Entry 7QH7 (electron microscopy, 2.89 A resolution); this record covers chains 2 and A of the 49 polymer chains in the assembly.

[Chain 2]
Protein: 39S ribosomal protein L34, mitochondrial
From: Homo sapiens
Reference sequence: Q9BQ48 (RM34_HUMAN); residue numbers follow UniProt; this construct covers 48-92
Sequence (45 residues; row label = number of the first residue in the row):
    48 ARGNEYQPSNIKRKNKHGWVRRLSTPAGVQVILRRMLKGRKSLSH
Curated features (UniProtKB/Swiss-Prot):
  - modified residue: Ser71 (Phosphoserine)

[Chain A]
Molecule: 16S ribosomal RNA
From: Homo sapiens
Sequence (1256 nucleotides; numbered 1671 to 3228; 302 numbers in that range are skipped by the numbering (no residue carries them; nothing is unmodelled there); the number before each row is that of its first residue):
  1671 GCUAAACCUAGCCCCAAACCC
  1695 CCACCUUACUACCA
  1711 CAAC
  1716 UUAGCCAAACCAUUUAC
  1737 AUAAAGUAUAGGCGAUAGAAAUUGA
  1766 UGGCGCAAUAGAUAUAGUACCGCAAGGGAAAGA
  1813 CAAGCAUAAUAUAGCAAGGACUAACCCCUAUACCUUCUGCAUAAUGAAUU
  1863 AACUAGAAAUAACUUUGCAAGGAGAGCCAAAGCUAAGACCCCCGAAACCA
  1913 GACGAGCUACCUAAGAACAGCUAAAAGAGCACACCCGUCUAUGUAGCAAA
  1963 AUAGUGGGAAGAUUUAUAGGUAGAGGCGACAAACCUACCGAGCCUGGUGA
  2013 UAGCUGGUUGUCCAAGAUAGAAUCUUAGUUCAACUUUAAAUUUGCCCACA
  2063 GAACC
  2072 AAAUCCCCUUGUAAAUUUAACUGUUAGUCCAAAGAGGAACAGCUCUUUGG
  2122 ACACUAGGAAAAAACCUUGUAGAGAGAGUAAAAAAU
  2231 GAUCCCAAACAUAUAACUGAACUCCUCACACCCAAUUGGACCAAUCUAUC
  2281 A
  2285 UAUAGAAGAACUAAUGUUAGUAUAAGUAACAUGAAAACAUUCUCCUCCGC
  2335 AUAAGCCUGCGUCAGAU
  2364 CUGACAAUUAACAGCCCAAUAUCUACAAUCAACCAACAAG
  2407 UUAUUACCCUCACUGUCAACCCAAC
  2433 CAGGCAUGCUCAUAAGGAAAGGUUAAAAAAAGUAAAAGGAACUCGGCAAA
  2483 UCUUACCCCGCCUGUUUACCAAAAACAUCACCUCUAGCAUCACCAGUAUU
  2533 AGAGGCACCGCCU
  2611 CCUUAAAUAGG
  2637 CUCCACGAGGGUUCAGCUGUCUCUUACUUUUAACCAGUGAAAUUGACCUG
  2687 CCCGUG
  2696 AGGCGGGCAUAACACAGCAAGACGA
  2723 AGACCCUAUGGAGCUUUAAUUUAUUAAUGCAAA
  2792 ACCUGCAUUAAAAAUUUCGGUUGGGGCGACCUCGGAGCAGAACCCAACCU
  2842 CCGAG
  2855 GCUAAGACUUCACCAGUCAAAGCGAA
  2896 GAUCCAAUAACUUGACCAACGGAACAAGUUACCCUAGGG
  2944 CAAUCCUAUUCUAGAGUCCAUAUCAACAAUAGGGUUUAC
  2994 UGGAUCAGGACAUCCCGAUGGUGCAGCCGCUAUUAAAGGUUCGUUUGUUC
  3044 AACGAUUAAAGUCCU
  3060 CGUGAUCUGAGUUCAGACCGGAGUAAUCCAGGUCGGUUUCUAUCUACUUU
  3113 AUUCCUCCCUGUACGAAAGGACAAGAGAAAUAAGGCCUACUUCACAAAGC
  3163 GCCUUC
  3174 UAAAUGAUAUCAUCUCAACUUA
  3201 AUACCCACACCCACCCAAGAACAGGGUU
Bound ions: Mg2+ site 1: C1725, C1726; Mg2+ site 2: A1757, U1758; Mg2+ site 3: G1776, A1779; Mg2+ site 4 near G1776 (its only coordinating residue here); Mg2+ site 5: U1778, A1779; Mg2+ site 6: A1814, A1815; Mg2+ site 7 near A1859 (its only coordinating residue here); Mg2+ site 8: A1869, C1902; Mg2+ site 9 near A1907 (its only coordinating residue here); Mg2+ site 10 near G1918 (its only coordinating residue here); Mg2+ site 11 near G2011 (its only coordinating residue here); Mg2+ site 12: G2015, U2731; 23 more Mg2+ sites not listed
What the authors report for this chain:
  - post-translational modification sites: G2815

[Chain 2 / chain A interface]
Residue-residue contacts (77; chain 2 residue first):
  Ala48(2) - A1963(A)  hydrogen bond to the phosphate
  Arg49(2) - C1919(A)  sugar contact
  Arg49(2) - A1962(A)  hydrogen bond to the phosphate
  Arg49(2) - A1999(A)  base contact
  Arg49(2) - A2429(A)  sugar contact
  Arg49(2) - A2500(A)  hydrogen bond to the base
  Arg49(2) - C2501(A)  base contact
  Gly50(2) - A1999(A)  base contact
  Gly50(2) - A2429(A)  sugar contact
  Asn51(2) - C2428(A)  sugar contact
  Asn51(2) - G2435(A)  base contact
  Glu52(2) - G1918(A)  hydrogen bond to the sugar
  Glu52(2) - C1919(A)  sugar contact
  Glu52(2) - U1998(A)  base contact
  Glu52(2) - A1999(A)  sugar contact
  Tyr53(2) - C1788(A)  sugar contact
  Tyr53(2) - G1918(A)  sugar contact
  Tyr53(2) - C2428(A)  hydrogen bond to the sugar
  Gln54(2) - G1918(A)  hydrogen bond to the sugar
  Pro55(2) - G2339(A)  sugar contact
  Pro55(2) - C2428(A)  sugar contact
  Ser56(2) - G1918(A)  base contact
  Ser56(2) - A1980(A)  hydrogen bond to the phosphate
  Asn57(2) - G2339(A)  hydrogen bond to the phosphate
  Asn57(2) - C2340(A)  hydrogen bond to the phosphate
  Ile58(2) - A1980(A)  sugar contact
  Lys59(2) - G1918(A)  salt bridge to the phosphate
  Lys59(2) - A1980(A)  salt bridge to the phosphate
  Lys59(2) - G1981(A)  phosphate contact
  Arg60(2) - G1918(A)  base contact
  Lys61(2) - U1701(A)  phosphate contact
  Lys61(2) - A1702(A)  salt bridge to the phosphate
  Lys61(2) - C1703(A)  salt bridge to the phosphate
  Asn62(2) - U1701(A)  sugar contact
  Asn62(2) - A1980(A)  phosphate contact
  Asn62(2) - G1981(A)  hydrogen bond to the phosphate
  Lys63(2) - G1916(A)  phosphate contact
  Lys63(2) - A1917(A)  salt bridge to the phosphate
  Lys63(2) - G1918(A)  salt bridge to the phosphate
  His64(2) - C1788(A)  hydrogen bond to the base
  His64(2) - A1789(A)  sugar contact
  His64(2) - G1916(A)  salt bridge to the phosphate
  His64(2) - G1918(A)  hydrogen bond to the base
  Gly65(2) - A1702(A)  phosphate contact
  Trp66(2) - C1699(A)  sugar contact
  Trp66(2) - A1702(A)  stacking on the base
  Val67(2) - C1699(A)  phosphate contact
  Val67(2) - U1700(A)  phosphate contact
  Val67(2) - A1702(A)  hydrogen bond to the phosphate
  Arg68(2) - G1982(A)  salt bridge to the phosphate
  Arg69(2) - A1789(A)  hydrogen bond to the phosphate
  Arg69(2) - A1790(A)  salt bridge to the phosphate
  Arg69(2) - C1915(A)  hydrogen bond to the phosphate
  Arg69(2) - G1916(A)  salt bridge to the phosphate
  Leu70(2) - C1699(A)  base contact
  Ala74(2) - A1914(A)  phosphate contact
  Ala74(2) - C1915(A)  phosphate contact
  Gly75(2) - C1915(A)  phosphate contact
  Val78(2) - A1790(A)  sugar contact
  Val78(2) - A1914(A)  sugar contact
  Arg81(2) - A1790(A)  sugar contact
  Arg81(2) - G1791(A)  salt bridge to the phosphate
  Arg81(2) - A1914(A)  hydrogen bond to the sugar
  Arg82(2) - A1790(A)  salt bridge to the phosphate
  Arg82(2) - G1791(A)  salt bridge to the phosphate
  Lys85(2) - G1782(A)  base contact
  Lys85(2) - G1792(A)  salt bridge to the phosphate
  Lys85(2) - G1793(A)  base contact
  Arg87(2) - G1782(A)  sugar contact
  Arg87(2) - U1783(A)  salt bridge to the phosphate
  Arg87(2) - G1791(A)  hydrogen bond to the base
  Arg87(2) - G1792(A)  hydrogen bond to the base
  Arg87(2) - G1793(A)  hydrogen bond to the base
  Lys88(2) - U1783(A)  hydrogen bond to the phosphate
  Ser91(2) - A1702(A)  hydrogen bond to the base
  His92(2) - C1788(A)  phosphate contact
  His92(2) - A1789(A)  salt bridge to the phosphate
Other interface residues (no listed pair), chain 2 (35 interface residues in all): Gly86, Leu90
Other interface residues (no listed pair), chain A (37 interface residues in all): C1997, A2338, C2427, G2436

[Overview]
35 residues of chain 2 face 37 of chain A across their interface, with 21 hydrogen bonds, 16 salt bridges and
1 aromatic stacking contact. Polar pairs include Arg49(2)-A2500(A), His64(2)-C1788(A) and His64(2)-G1918(A).
C1725(A) and C1726(A) coordinate Mg2+ site 1. A1757(A) and U1758(A) form the Mg2+ site 2. From the paper: a
modification site at G2815(A).
Here chain 2 is 39S ribosomal protein L34, mitochondrial and chain A is 16S ribosomal RNA, both from Homo
sapiens. Entry 7QH7 (Cryo-EM structure of the human mtLSU assembly intermediate upon MRM2 depletion - class 4)
was determined by electron microscopy (same publication as 7QH6).
